PDB entry 5OEZ | X-ray diffraction, 2.41 A resolution | chains C and D of the 4 polymer chains in the assembly

[Chain C (and D)]
Protein: FBP protein
From: Leishmania major
Notes: EC 3.1.3.11; chain D of this document is another copy of the same molecule, construct and numbering; everything in this record applies to it too
Reference sequence: O97193 (O97193_LEIMA); residue numbers follow UniProt; this construct covers 1-351
Amino-acid sequence (351 residues; row label = number of the first residue in the row):
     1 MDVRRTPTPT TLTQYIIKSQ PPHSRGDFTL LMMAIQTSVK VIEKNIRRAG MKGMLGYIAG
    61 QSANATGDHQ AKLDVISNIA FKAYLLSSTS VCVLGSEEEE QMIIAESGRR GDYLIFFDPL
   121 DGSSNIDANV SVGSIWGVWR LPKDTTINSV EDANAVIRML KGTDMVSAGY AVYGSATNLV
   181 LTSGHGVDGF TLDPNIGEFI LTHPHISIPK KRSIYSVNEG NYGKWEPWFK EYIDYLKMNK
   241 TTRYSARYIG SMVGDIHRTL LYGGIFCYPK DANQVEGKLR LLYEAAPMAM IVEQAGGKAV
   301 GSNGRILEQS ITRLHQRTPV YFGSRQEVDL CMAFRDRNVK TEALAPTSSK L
Not modelled in the structure: 1-7, 52-70, 340-351 (chain D: 1-7, 52-70, 338-351)

[Interface between chain C and chain D]
Residue-residue contacts (83):
  Ile46(C) with Ser175(D)
  Arg47(C) with Glu43(D), salt bridge; Arg47(D); Gly174(D); Ser175(D), hydrogen bond (side chain-backbone); Ala176(D); Pro194(D)
  Arg48(C) with Pro194(D); Asn195(D), hydrogen bond
  Gly50(C) with Thr202(D)
  Met51(C) with Thr191(D); Leu192(D); Asp193(D); Ile200(D), hydrophobic
  Ser124(C) with Tyr262(D), hydrogen bond (backbone-side chain)
  Asn125(C) with Tyr262(D)
  Asp127(C) with Leu261(D); Tyr262(D)
  Ala128(C) with His257(D); Tyr262(D)
  Asn129(C) with Ser131(D); Val172(D); Gly174(D); Ser175(D), hydrogen bond (side chain-backbone); Ala176(D), hydrogen bond (side chain-backbone); Asn178(D), hydrogen bond
  Val130(C) with Ile249(D), hydrophobic
  Ser131(C) with Asn129(D)
  Val172(C) with Asn129(D)
  Tyr173(C) with Ser175(D)
  Gly174(C) with Asn129(D); Gly174(D); Ser175(D)
  Ser175(C) with Ile46(D); Arg47(D); Asn129(D), hydrogen bond (backbone-side chain); Tyr173(D); Gly174(D); Ser175(D)
  Ala176(C) with Arg47(D); Asn129(D), hydrogen bond (backbone-side chain)
  Asn178(C) with Asn129(D), hydrogen bond
  Leu192(C) with Met51(D)
  Pro194(C) with Arg47(D)
  Thr202(C) with Met51(D)
  Tyr215(C) with Glu219(D); Gly220(D)
  Asn218(C) with Ser245(D); Ala246(D), hydrogen bond (side chain-backbone); Arg247(D)
  Glu219(C) with Tyr215(D); Glu219(D); Lys237(D), salt bridge; Ala246(D)
  Gly220(C) with Tyr215(D); Tyr244(D); Ala246(D)
  Tyr222(C) with Lys237(D)
  Lys224(C) with Arg243(D)
  Lys237(C) with Glu219(D), salt bridge; Tyr222(D); Lys237(D)
  Tyr244(C) with Gly220(D)
  Ala246(C) with Asn218(D), hydrogen bond (backbone-side chain); Gly220(D); Tyr248(D)
  Arg247(C) with Asn218(D); Tyr248(D); Ile249(D); Gly250(D)
  Tyr248(C) with Ala246(D); Arg247(D); Tyr248(D), hydrogen bond (backbone-backbone)
  Ile249(C) with Val130(D), hydrophobic; Arg247(D)
  Gly250(C) with Arg247(D)
  His257(C) with Ala128(D)
  Arg258(C) with Ala128(D)
  Leu261(C) with Asp127(D)
  Tyr262(C) with Ser124(D), hydrogen bond (side chain-backbone); Asn125(D); Asp127(D); Ala128(D), hydrogen bond (side chain-backbone)
Interface residues without a listed pair, chain C (47 interface residues in all): Ala49, Thr177, Thr191, Asp193, Asn221, Gly223, Met238, Arg243, Ser245
Interface residues without a listed pair, chain D (47 interface residues in all): Gly50, Thr177, Gly223, Lys224, Met238, Arg258

[Summary]
The chain C/chain D interface involves 47 residues from each chain, with 14 hydrogen bonds and 3 salt bridges.
Polar contacts include Arg47(C)-Glu43(D), Glu219(C)-Lys237(D) and Arg47(C)-Ser175(D).
Both chains are FBP protein (Leishmania major). Entry 5OEZ (Crystal structure of Leishmania major
fructose-1,6-bisphosphatase in apo form) was determined by X-ray diffraction, deposited together with 5OEY and
5OFU.
